Entry 5JWR (X-ray diffraction, 2.61 A resolution); this record covers chains A and B of the 4 polymer chains in the assembly.

# Chain A
Molecule: Circadian clock protein kinase KaiC
Source organism: Thermosynechococcus elongatus
Notes: EC 2.7.11.1
UniProt: Q79V60 (KAIC_THEEB); numbering as in UniProt (aligned over 17-247)
Chain sequence (247 residues; numbered 9 to 255; the number before each row is that of its first residue):
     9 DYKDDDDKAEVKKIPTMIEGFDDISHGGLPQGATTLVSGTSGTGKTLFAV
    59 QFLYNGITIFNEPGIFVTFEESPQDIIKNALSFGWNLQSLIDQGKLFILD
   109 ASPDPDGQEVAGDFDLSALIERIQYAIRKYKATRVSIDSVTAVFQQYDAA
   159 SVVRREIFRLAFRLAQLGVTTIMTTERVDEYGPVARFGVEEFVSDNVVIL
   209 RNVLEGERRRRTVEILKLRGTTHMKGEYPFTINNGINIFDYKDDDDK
Unresolved in the structure: 9-17, 213-214, 251-255
Sequence notes: expression tag (9-16, 248-255); engineered mutation A41 (Arg in Q79V60), A173 (Lys in Q79V60)
Swiss-Prot annotation at these positions:
  - region: Q116 to D123 (B-loop, required to bind KaiB and SasA)
  - active site: E78 (Proton acceptor in CI (KaiC 1))
  - binding site (ATP): S49, G50, T51, G52, K53, T54, L55, S90, K225, L226, R227, T229, H231
  - binding site (Mg(2+)): T54
  - mutagenesis: K53 (K53H: KM for ATP is 13 uM, reduced hexamerization. KM for ATP is 3.4 mM, very little hexamerization; when associated with H-294), Q116 to D123 (No longer binds KaiB or SasA (in a 1-247 residue construct)), D121 (D121A: No change in KaiB binding, slight decrease in SasA binding), F122 (F122A: Very little KaiB binding, decreased binding of SasA), D123 (D123A: Very little KaiB binding, decreased binding of SasA)

# Chain B
Molecule: Circadian clock protein KaiB
Source organism: Thermosynechococcus elongatus (strain BP-1)
UniProt: Q79V61 (KAIB_THEEB); residue numbers follow UniProt; this construct covers 1-99
Chain sequence (99 residues; row label = number of the first residue in the row):
     1 MAPLRKTAVLKLYVAGNTPNSVRALKTLNNILEKEFKGVYALKVIDVLKN
    51 PQLAEEDKILATPTLAKVLPPPVRRIIGDLSNREKVLIALRLLAEEIGD
Unresolved in the structure: 1-5, 95-99
Sequence notes: engineered mutation A8 (Tyr in Q79V61), A89 (Gly in Q79V61), R91 (Asp in Q79V61), A94 (Tyr in Q79V61)
Swiss-Prot annotation at these positions:
  - mutagenesis: K11 (K11A: Loss of circadian rhythm), N29 (N29A: Increases binding to CikA; when associated with A-8, 89-ALR-91 and A-94), E33 (E33A: No longer binds CikA), A41 (A41D: No longer binds KaiA or CikA), K43 (K43A: Loss of circadian rhythm; K43E: No longer binds KaiA or CikA), K58 (K58A: Loss of circadian rhythm), K67 (K67A: Circadian rhythm strongly weakened and destabilized)
What the authors report for this chain:
  - mutagenesis - A41D, K43E: decreased binding to CikAPsR
  - mutagenesis - N29A: increased binding to CikAPsR

# Chain A / chain B interface
Pairs across the interface (50; chain A residue first):
  F105(A) - E55(B)
  L107(A) - E55(B)
  D108(A) - K58(B)
  A109(A) - L60(B)  hydrophobic
  D112(A) - R75(B)  salt bridge
  Q116(A) - I77(B)
  E117(A) - R74(B)
  E117(A) - R75(B)  hydrogen bond (backbone-backbone)
  E117(A) - I76(B)
  E117(A) - I77(B)  hydrogen bond (backbone-backbone)
  V118(A) - I77(B)
  V118(A) - K85(B)
  A119(A) - I76(B)  hydrophobic
  A119(A) - I77(B)  hydrogen bond (backbone-backbone)
  A119(A) - L80(B)  hydrogen bond (backbone-backbone)
  A119(A) - S81(B)  hydrogen bond (backbone-backbone)
  A119(A) - N82(B)  hydrogen bond (backbone-backbone)
  A119(A) - K85(B)
  G120(A) - I77(B)
  G120(A) - G78(B)
  G120(A) - D79(B)
  G120(A) - S81(B)
  D121(A) - N20(B)
  D121(A) - G78(B)
  D121(A) - D79(B)  hydrogen bond (backbone-backbone)
  F122(A) - N20(B)
  F122(A) - A61(B)  hydrophobic
  F122(A) - T62(B)
  F122(A) - I77(B)  hydrophobic
  D123(A) - A61(B)
  D123(A) - T62(B)  hydrogen bond
  L124(A) - L60(B)
  S125(A) - A15(B)
  S125(A) - T62(B)
  A126(A) - V47(B)  hydrophobic
  A126(A) - I59(B)
  A126(A) - L60(B)
  A126(A) - T62(B)
  L127(A) - L60(B)  hydrogen bond (backbone-backbone)
  E129(A) - V47(B)
  E129(A) - L48(B)
  R130(A) - A54(B)
  R130(A) - E55(B)  salt bridge
  R130(A) - K58(B)
  R130(A) - I59(B)  hydrogen bond (side chain-backbone)
  Y133(A) - P51(B)  hydrophobic
  Y133(A) - Q52(B)  hydrogen bond
  K137(A) - Q52(B)
  Y155(A) - L60(B)
  Y155(A) - I77(B)  hydrophobic
Interface residues without a listed pair, chain B (24 interface residues in all): P63
From the paper, about this interface:
  - pairs named by the authors: K137(A)-Q52(B) (hydrogen bond)
  - hot spots on chain A (mutagenesis) - E117A, V118A, F122A, R130A: decreased binding to Circadian clock protein KaiB (chain B) (citing earlier work)

# Summary
The interface between chain A and chain B involves 22 residues on one side and 24 on the other; the contacts
include 11 hydrogen bonds and 2 salt bridges. Polar pairs include D112(A)-R75(B), R130(A)-E55(B) and
D123(A)-T62(B). The paper describes a hydrogen bond between K137(A) and Q52(B). The paper reports that E117A,
V118A and F122A of chain A, among others, reduce binding to Circadian clock protein KaiB (chain B); A41D and
K43E of chain B reduce binding to CikAPsR; 7 substitutions were tested in all.
Chain A is Circadian clock protein kinase KaiC (Thermosynechococcus elongatus) and chain B is Circadian clock
protein KaiB (Thermosynechococcus elongatus (strain BP-1)); the structure, Crystal structure of
foldswitch-stabilized KaiB in complex with the N-terminal CI domain of KaiC and a ..., was determined by X-ray
diffraction (same publication as 5JWQ).
